9FGQ - chains G and J of the 12 polymer chains in the assembly; structure by electron microscopy, 2.50 A resolution.

[Chain G]
Protein: Histone H2A type 2-A
Source organism: Homo sapiens
UniProtKB: Q6FI13 (H2A2A_HUMAN); residues 0-129 here correspond to UniProt positions 1-130 (UniProt number = residue number + 1)
Chain sequence (130 residues; each row starts with the number of its first residue; numbering starts at 0):
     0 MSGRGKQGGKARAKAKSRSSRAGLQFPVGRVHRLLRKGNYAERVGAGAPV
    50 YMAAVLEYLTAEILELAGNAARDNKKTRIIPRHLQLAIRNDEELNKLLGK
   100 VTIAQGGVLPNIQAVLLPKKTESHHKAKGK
Not modelled in the structure: 0-10, 118-129

[Chain J]
Molecule: 211-nt DNA strand
Source organism: Homo sapiens
Sequence (211 nucleotides; each row starts with the number of its first residue; numbers below 1 keep their minus sign (DA-105 is residue -105)):
  -105 ATCTTAGCGCGGTGAGTTCAAATACCCGGCAAATCGGATGTATATATCTG
   -55 ACACGTGCCTGGAGACTAGGGAGTAATCCCCTTGGCGGTTAAAACGCGGG
    -5 GGACAGCGCGTACGTGCGTTTAAGCGGTGCTAGAGCTGTCTACGACCAAT
    45 TGAGCGGCCTCGGCACCGGGATTCTCGATTTGCCGGGTATTTGAACTCAC
    95 CGCGCTAAGAT
Not modelled in the structure: -105 to -72, 60-105

[How chain G and chain J interact]
Residue-residue contacts (15):
  Arg11(G) - DA-43(J)  base contact
  Arg11(G) - DG-42(J)  sugar contact
  Lys13(G) - DG-42(J)  phosphate contact
  Ala14(G) - DA-43(J)  phosphate contact
  Ala14(G) - DG-42(J)  phosphate contact
  Lys15(G) - DA-43(J)  phosphate contact
  Lys15(G) - DG-42(J)  hydrogen bond to the phosphate
  Arg17(G) - DA-43(J)  salt bridge to the phosphate
  Arg20(G) - DG-42(J)  salt bridge to the phosphate
  Gly28(G) - DA-43(J)  phosphate contact
  Arg29(G) - DG-44(J)  phosphate contact
  Arg32(G) - DG-44(J)  salt bridge to the phosphate
  Arg42(G) - DG-35(J)  sugar contact
  Arg77(G) - DC-54(J)  sugar contact
  Arg77(G) - DA-53(J)  phosphate contact
Other interface residues (no listed pair), chain G (13 interface residues in all): Ala12, Ser16
Other interface residues (no listed pair), chain J (8 interface residues in all): DG-45, DA-41

[In short]
Chain G and chain J form an interface of 13 and 8 residues respectively, with 1 hydrogen bond and 3 salt
bridges. Among the polar pairs are Lys15(G)-DG-42(J), Arg17(G)-DA-43(J) and Arg20(G)-DG-42(J).
Here chain G is Histone H2A type 2-A and chain J is a 211-nt DNA strand, both from Homo sapiens. Entry 9FGQ
(Structure of human APC3loop 375-381 bound to the NCP) was determined by electron microscopy together with
9FH9 from the same study.
